Entry 7P4J (X-ray diffraction, 1.79 A resolution); this record covers chain A.

== Chain A ==
Name: Ectonucleotide pyrophosphatase/phosphodiesterase family member 2
From: Rattus norvegicus
Notes: EC 3.1.4.39
Reference sequence: Q64610 (ENPP2_RAT), isoform Q64610-2; residue numbers follow UniProt; this construct covers 36-862
Sequence (827 residues; each row starts with the number of its first residue):
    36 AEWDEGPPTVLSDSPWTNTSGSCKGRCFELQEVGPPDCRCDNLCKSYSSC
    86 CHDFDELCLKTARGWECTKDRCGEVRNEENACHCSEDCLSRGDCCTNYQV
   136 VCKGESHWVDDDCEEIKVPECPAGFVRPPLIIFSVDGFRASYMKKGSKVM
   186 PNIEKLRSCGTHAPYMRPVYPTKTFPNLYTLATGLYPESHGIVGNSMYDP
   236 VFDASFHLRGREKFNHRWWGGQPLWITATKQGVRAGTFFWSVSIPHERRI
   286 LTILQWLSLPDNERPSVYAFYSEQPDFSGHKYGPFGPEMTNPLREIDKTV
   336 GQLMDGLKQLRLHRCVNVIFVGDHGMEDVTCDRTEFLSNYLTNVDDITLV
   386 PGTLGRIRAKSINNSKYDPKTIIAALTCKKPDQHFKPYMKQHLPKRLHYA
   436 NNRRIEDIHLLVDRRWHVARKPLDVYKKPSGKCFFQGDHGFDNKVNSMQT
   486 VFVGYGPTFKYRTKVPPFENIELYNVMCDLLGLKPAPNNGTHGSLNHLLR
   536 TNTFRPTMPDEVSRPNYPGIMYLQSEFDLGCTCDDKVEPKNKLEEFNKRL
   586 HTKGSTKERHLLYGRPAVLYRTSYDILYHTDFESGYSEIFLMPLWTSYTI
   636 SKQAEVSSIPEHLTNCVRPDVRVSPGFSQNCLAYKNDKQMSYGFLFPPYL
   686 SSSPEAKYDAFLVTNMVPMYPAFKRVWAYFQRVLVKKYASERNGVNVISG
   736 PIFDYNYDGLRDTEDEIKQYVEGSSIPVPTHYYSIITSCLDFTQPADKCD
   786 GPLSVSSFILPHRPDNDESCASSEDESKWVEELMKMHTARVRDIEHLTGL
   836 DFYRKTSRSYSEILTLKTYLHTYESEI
Not modelled in the structure: 36-55, 66-72, 396-402, 570-588, 859-862
Sequence notes: engineered mutation Ala-410 (Asn in Q64610), Phe-581 (Leu in Q64610), Thr-591 (Arg in Q64610), Ala-806 (Asn in Q64610)
Disulfide bonds: Cys-58/Cys-75, Cys-62/Cys-93, Cys-73/Cys-86, Cys-79/Cys-85, Cys-102/Cys-119, Cys-107/Cys-137, Cys-117/Cys-130, Cys-123/Cys-129, Cys-148/Cys-194, Cys-156/Cys-350, Cys-366/Cys-468, Cys-413/Cys-805, Cys-566/Cys-666, Cys-568/Cys-651, Cys-774/Cys-784
Covalent attachments: N-acetylglucosamine (NAG) linked to Asn-524
Ion coordination: Zn2+ site 1: Asp-171, Thr-209, Asp-358, His-359; Na+ near Asn-250 (its only coordinating residue here); Zn2+ site 2: Asp-311, His-315 (together with phosphate ion); Ca2+ site 1: Tyr-669, Asp-672, Met-675; Ca2+ site 2: Asp-739, Asn-741, Asp-743, Leu-745, Asp-747
Residues lining bound ligands:
  - 7alpha-hydroxycholesterol (5JK): Leu-78, Ser-81, Tyr-214, Lys-248, Phe-249, His-251, Trp-254, Pro-258, Trp-260, Ile-261, Phe-274, Trp-275, Val-277
  - Tetrahydrocannabinol (TCI; (6aR,10aR)-6,6,9-trimethyl-3-pentyl-6a,7,8,10a-tetrahydro-6H-benzo[c]chromen-1-ol): Ile-167, Ser-169, Phe-210, Leu-213, Tyr-214, Leu-216, Ala-217, Trp-254, Trp-260, Phe-273, Phe-274, Ala-304, Tyr-306, Val-356, Met-512
Swiss-Prot annotation at these positions:
  - motif: Arg-126 to Asp-128 (Cell attachment site)
  - active site: Thr-209 (Nucleophile)
  - binding site (Zn(2+)): Asp-171, Thr-209, Asp-311, His-315, Asp-358, His-359, His-474
  - binding site (1-(9Z-octadecenoyl)-sn-glycero-3-phosphate): Thr-209, Asn-230, Asp-311, His-474
  - binding site (1-hexadecanoyl-sn-glycero-3-phosphate): Thr-209, Asn-230, Asp-311, His-474
  - binding site (1-tetradecanoyl-sn-glycerol 3-phosphate): Thr-209, Asn-230, Asp-311, His-474
  - glycosylation (N-linked (GlcNAc...) asparagine): Asn-53, Asn-398, Asn-524
  - mutagenesis: Asp-171 (D171N: Abolishes lysophospholipase D activity), Thr-209 (T209A: Abolishes lysophospholipase D activity; T209S: 15% of wild-type lysophospholipase D activity), Asp-311 (D311N: Abolishes lysophospholipase D activity), His-315 (H315Q: 20% of wild-type lysophospholipase D activity), Lys-430 (K430A: Impaired secretion. No effect on lysophospholipase activity)
Reported in the primary citation:
  - binding site for Tetrahydrocannabinol: Ile-167, Phe-210, Leu-213, Leu-216, Trp-254, Phe-274, Tyr-306
  - catalytic residues: Thr-209 (citing earlier work)

== Summary ==
Ligands of chain A: Tetrahydrocannabinol and 7alpha-hydroxycholesterol. N-acetylglucosamine is covalently
linked to Asn-524. From UniProt: active-site residue Thr-209, 7 Zn2+-binding residues, 4 residues binding
1-(9Z-octadecenoyl)-sn-glycero-3-phosphate and 4 residues binding 1-hexadecanoyl-sn-glycero-3-phosphate. The
paper reports the catalytic residue Thr-209; a binding site for Tetrahydrocannabinol at Ile-167, Phe-210 and
Leu-213 among others.
Chain A is Ectonucleotide pyrophosphatase/phosphodiesterase family member 2 (Rattus norvegicus); the
structure, Crystal structure of Autotaxin and tetrahydrocannabinol, was determined by X-ray diffraction
together with 7P4O from the same study.
